Entry 7PAJ (electron microscopy, 7.30 A resolution (low resolution: residue-level contacts below are approximate; hydrogen-bond / salt-bridge calls are withheld)); this record covers chains C and 5 of the 56 polymer chains in the assembly.

Chain C:
Name: 30S ribosomal protein S4
Source organism: Mycoplasma pneumoniae M129
UniProtKB: P46775 (RS4_MYCPN); numbering as in UniProt (aligned over 1-205)
Amino-acid sequence (205 residues; numbered 1 to 205; the number before each row is that of its first residue):
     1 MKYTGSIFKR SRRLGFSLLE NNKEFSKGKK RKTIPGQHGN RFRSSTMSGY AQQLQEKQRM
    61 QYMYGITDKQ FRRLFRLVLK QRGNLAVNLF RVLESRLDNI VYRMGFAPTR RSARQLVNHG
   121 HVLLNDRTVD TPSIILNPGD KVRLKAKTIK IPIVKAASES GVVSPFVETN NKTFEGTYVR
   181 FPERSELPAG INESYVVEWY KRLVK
Unresolved in the structure: 204-205

Chain 5:
Molecule: 16S ribosomal RNA
Source organism: Mycoplasma pneumoniae M129
Sequence (1520 nucleotides; each row starts with the number of its first residue):
     1 UUUUUCUGAG AGUUUGAUCC UGGCUCAGGA UUAACGCUGG CGGCAUGCCU AAUACAUGCA
    61 AGUCGAUCGA AAGUAGUAAU ACUUUAGAGG CGAACGGGUG AGUAACACGU AUCCAAUCUA
   121 CCUUAUAAUG GGGGAUAACU AGUUGAAAGA CUAGCUAAUA CCGCAUAAGA ACUUUGGUUC
   181 GCAUGAAUCA AAGUUGAAAG GACCUGCAAG GGUUCGUUAU UUGAUGAGGG UGCGCCAUAU
   241 CAGCUAGUUG GUGGGGUAAC GGCCUACCAA GGCAAUGACG UGUAGCUAUG CUGAGAAGUA
   301 GAAUAGCCAC AAUGGGACUG AGACACGGCC CAUACUCCUA CGGGAGGCAG CAGUAGGGAA
   361 UUUUUCACAA UGAGCGAAAG CUUGAUGGAG CAAUGCCGCG UGAACGAUGA AGGUCUUUAA
   421 GAUUGUAAAG UUCUUUUAUU UGGGAAGAAU GACUUUAGCA GGUAAUGGCU AGAGUUUGAC
   481 UGUACCAUUU UGAAUAAGUG ACGACUAACU AUGUGCCAGC AGUCGCGGUA AUACAUAGGU
   541 CGCAAGCGUU AUCCGGAUUU AUUGGGCGUA AAGCAAGCGC AGGCGGAUUG AAAAGUCUGG
   601 UGUUAAAGGC AGCUGCUUAA CAGUUGUAUG CAUUGGAAAC UAUUAAUCUA GAGUGUGGUA
   661 GGGAGUUUUG GAAUUUCAUG UGGAGCGGUG AAAUGCGUAG AUAUAUGAAG GAACACCAGU
   721 GGCGAAGGCG AAAACUUAGG CCAUUACUGA CGCUUAGGCU UGAAAGUGUG GGGAGCAAAU
   781 AGGAUUAGAU ACCCUAGUAG UCCACACCGU AAACGAUAGA UACUAGCUGU CGGGGCGAUC
   841 CCCUCGGUAG UGAAGUUAAC ACAUUAAGUA UCUCGCCUGG GUAGUACAUU CGCAAGAAUG
   901 AAACUCAAAC GGAAUUGACG GGGACCCGCA CAAGUGGUGG AGCAUGUUGC UUAAUUCGAC
   961 GGUACACGAA AAACCUUACC UAGACUUGAC AUCCUUGGCA AAGUUAUGGA AACAUAAUGG
  1021 AGGUUAACCG AGUGACAGGU GGUGCAUGGU UGUCGUCAGC UCGUGUCGUG AGAUGUUGGG
  1081 UUAAGUCCCG CAACGAGCGC AACCCUUAUC GUUAGUUACA UUGUCUAGCG AGACUGCUAA
  1141 UGCAAAUUGG AGGAAGGAAG GGAUGACGUC AAAUCAUCAU GCCCCUUAUG UCUAGGGCUG
  1201 CAAACGUGCU ACAAUGGCCA AUACAAACAG UCGCCAGCUU GUAAAAGUGA GCAAAUCUGU
  1261 AAAGUUGGUC UCAGUUCGGA UUGAGGGCUG CAAUUCGUCC UCAUGAAGUC GGAAUCACUA
  1321 GUAAUCGCGA AUCAGCUAUG UCGCGGUGAA UACGUUCUCG GGUCUUGUAC ACACCGCCCG
  1381 UCAAACUAUG AAAGCUGGUA AUAUUUAAAA ACGUGUUGCU AACCAUUAGG AAGCGCAUGU
  1441 CAAGGAUAGC ACCGGUGAUU GGAGUUAAGU CGUAACAAGG UACCCCUACG AGAACGUGGG
  1501 GGUGGAUCAC CUCCUUUCUA
Unresolved in the structure: 1-4, 181-184, 1020-1027, 1510-1520

Chain C / chain 5 interface:
Pairs across the interface (120; chain C residue first):
  Met-1(C) with U401(5); A497(5); A544(5); A545(5)
  Lys-2(C) with C399(5); G400(5); U401(5)
  Tyr-3(C) with G400(5); U401(5)
  Ser-6(C) with A427(5)
  Ile-7(C) with A427(5)
  Phe-8(C) with U426(5); A427(5)
  Lys-9(C) with U424(5); G425(5); U426(5); U540(5)
  Arg-12(C) with G409(5); U424(5); G425(5); U426(5)
  Arg-13(C) with U540(5); C541(5)
  Glu-24(C) with G409(5)
  Ser-26(C) with A407(5)
  Lys-27(C) with A407(5); G409(5); U426(5)
  Gly-28(C) with A407(5); U408(5); G409(5); A422(5)
  Lys-29(C) with G409(5); A422(5); U423(5)
  Arg-31(C) with U423(5); U424(5)
  Pro-35(C) with U424(5)
  Gly-36(C) with U423(5); U424(5)
  Gln-37(C) with C415(5); A422(5); U423(5)
  His-38(C) with C509(5); G538(5); G539(5)
  Thr-46(C) with A507(5); A508(5)
  Ser-48(C) with A507(5)
  Tyr-50(C) with U506(5); A507(5)
  Ala-51(C) with A507(5)
  Leu-54(C) with A507(5)
  Lys-57(C) with C543(5)
  Gln-58(C) with G542(5); C543(5)
  Gln-61(C) with C543(5)
  Tyr-62(C) with G542(5)
  Thr-67(C) with A544(5)
  Asp-68(C) with C543(5); A544(5)
  Lys-69(C) with C397(5); A544(5)
  Gln-70(C) with G398(5); C399(5)
  Arg-72(C) with G29(5)
  Arg-73(C) with C397(5); G398(5); A619(5); A620(5)
  Arg-76(C) with A620(5)
  Lys-80(C) with A611(5); G612(5)
  Arg-82(C) with C6(5)
  Pro-108(C) with A404(5)
  Thr-109(C) with A403(5); A404(5)
  Arg-111(C) with A403(5); A404(5)
  Ser-112(C) with A403(5); A404(5)
  Arg-114(C) with G400(5)
  Gln-115(C) with G402(5); A403(5); U434(5)
  Asn-118(C) with C399(5); G400(5); U436(5)
  His-119(C) with U434(5); U435(5); U436(5); A493(5)
  His-121(C) with U434(5); U435(5)
  Arg-127(C) with C486(5); U617(5)
  Thr-128(C) with U617(5)
  Val-129(C) with U617(5)
  Asp-130(C) with C399(5); U617(5)
  Thr-131(C) with G398(5); C399(5); U618(5)
  Pro-132(C) with C399(5); G400(5)
  Ser-133(C) with C399(5)
  Ile-134(C) with U618(5)
  Lys-147(C) with U434(5); U435(5)
  Lys-150(C) with U434(5)
  Ile-151(C) with C433(5); U434(5)
  Pro-152(C) with C433(5)
  Ile-153(C) with A404(5); C433(5)
  Glu-198(C) with A9(5)
  Lys-201(C) with A9(5); G28(5)
  Arg-202(C) with G28(5); G29(5)
Other interface residues (no listed pair), chain C (67 interface residues in all): Phe-42, Gln-53, Leu-77, Trp-199, Leu-203
Other interface residues (no listed pair), chain 5 (53 interface residues in all): G8, A27, C405, U432, C485, U510

Summary:
67 residues of chain C and 53 residues of chain 5 are in contact.
Here chain C is 30S ribosomal protein S4 and chain 5 is 16S ribosomal RNA, both from Mycoplasma pneumoniae
M129. Entry 7PAJ (70S ribosome with EF-Tu-tRNA, P- and E-site tRNAs in Mycoplasma pneumoniae cells) was
determined by electron microscopy (same publication as 7OOC, 7OOD, 7P6Z, 7PAH, 7PAI, 7PAK and 23 further
entries).
